PDB entry 8EVA | electron microscopy, 3.33 A resolution | chains A and B of the 4 polymer chains in the assembly

[Chain A (and B)]
Protein: Cyclic nucleotide-gated cation channel alpha-3
From: Homo sapiens
Notes: chain B of this document is another copy of the same molecule, construct and numbering; everything in this record applies to it too
Reference sequence: Q16281 (CNGA3_HUMAN); residues 151-694 here = UniProt positions 151-694
Sequence (552 residues; each row starts with the number of its first residue):
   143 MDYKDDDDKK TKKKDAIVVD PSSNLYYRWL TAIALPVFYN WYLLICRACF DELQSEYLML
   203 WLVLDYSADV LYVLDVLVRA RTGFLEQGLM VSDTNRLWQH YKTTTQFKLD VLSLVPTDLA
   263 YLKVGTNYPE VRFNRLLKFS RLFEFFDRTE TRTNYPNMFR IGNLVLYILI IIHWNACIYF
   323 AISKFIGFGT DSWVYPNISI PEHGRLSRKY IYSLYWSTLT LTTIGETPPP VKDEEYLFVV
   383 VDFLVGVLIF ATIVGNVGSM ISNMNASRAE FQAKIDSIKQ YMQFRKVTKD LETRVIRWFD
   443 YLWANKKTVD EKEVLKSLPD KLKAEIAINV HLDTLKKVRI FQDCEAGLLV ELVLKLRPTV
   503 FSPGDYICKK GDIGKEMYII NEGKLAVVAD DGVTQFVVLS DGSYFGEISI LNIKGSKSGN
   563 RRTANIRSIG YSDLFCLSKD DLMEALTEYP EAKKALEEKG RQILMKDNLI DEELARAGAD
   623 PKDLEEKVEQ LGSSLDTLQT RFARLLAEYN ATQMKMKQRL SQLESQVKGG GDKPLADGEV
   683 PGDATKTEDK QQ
Not modelled in the structure: 143-158, 261-267, 610-694 (chain B: 143-158, 259-269, 555-561, 612-694)
Differences from the reference sequence: initiating methionine (143); expression tag (144-150)
Covalently attached groups: N-acetylglucosamine (NAG) linked to Asn-339
Small-molecule neighbours: cyclic guanosine monophosphate (PCG): Cys-510, Val-529, Leu-541, Phe-547, Gly-548, Glu-549, Ile-550, Ser-551, Arg-563, Arg-564, Thr-565, Ala-566, Ile-568
UniProt features mapped onto this chain:
  - region: Thr-365 to Glu-368 (Selectivity filter)
  - binding site (3',5'-cyclic GMP): Gly-548, Glu-549, Ser-551, Arg-564, Thr-565, Asp-609
  - site (Central gate): Phe-392, Val-396
  - glycosylation: Asn-339 (N-linked (GalNAc...) asparagine)
From the paper describing this entry:
  - conformationally variable residues (side-chain flip): Phe-392

[How chain A and chain B interact]
Contacting residue pairs - 63 pairs, chain A then chain B:
  Leu-311(A) / Leu-386(B)  hydrophobic
  Arg-347(A) / Asp-375(B)  salt bridge
  Ser-349(A) / Asp-375(B)
  Arg-350(A) / Val-373(B)  hydrogen bond (side chain-backbone)
  Arg-350(A) / Asp-375(B)  salt bridge
  Arg-350(A) / Tyr-378(B)  hydrogen bond
  Ile-353(A) / Tyr-378(B)  hydrophobic
  Ile-353(A) / Leu-379(B)
  Tyr-354(A) / Tyr-378(B)
  Tyr-357(A) / Pro-372(B)
  Tyr-357(A) / Tyr-378(B)  hydrophobic
  Tyr-357(A) / Val-381(B)  hydrophobic
  Tyr-357(A) / Val-382(B)  hydrophobic
  Thr-360(A) / Val-382(B)
  Leu-361(A) / Phe-385(B)  hydrophobic
  Thr-364(A) / Val-389(B)
  Ile-366(A) / Thr-365(B)
  Ile-366(A) / Ile-366(B)
  Ile-366(A) / Phe-385(B)  hydrophobic
  Glu-368(A) / Gly-367(B)
  Phe-392(A) / Val-389(B)  hydrophobic
  Val-399(A) / Ala-393(B)  hydrophobic
  Ile-403(A) / Thr-394(B)
  Ile-403(A) / Asn-398(B)
  Arg-410(A) / Asp-289(B)  salt bridge
  Arg-410(A) / Glu-292(B)  salt bridge
  Ala-411(A) / Asn-405(B)
  Gln-414(A) / Glu-292(B)  hydrogen bond
  Gln-414(A) / Arg-302(B)
  Lys-416(A) / Ser-459(B)
  Asp-418(A) / Pro-298(B)
  Lys-421(A) / Thr-293(B)
  Lys-421(A) / Thr-295(B)  hydrogen bond (side chain-backbone)
  Met-424(A) / Ile-468(B)  hydrophobic
  Gln-425(A) / Asn-296(B)  hydrogen bond
  Leu-433(A) / Glu-467(B)
  Leu-433(A) / Ile-468(B)  hydrophobic
  Arg-436(A) / Glu-467(B)  salt bridge
  Val-437(A) / Leu-464(B)  hydrophobic
  Arg-439(A) / Asp-162(B)  salt bridge
  Arg-439(A) / Ser-164(B)  hydrogen bond
  Trp-440(A) / Pro-461(B)  hydrophobic
  Trp-440(A) / Lys-463(B)
  Trp-440(A) / Leu-464(B)  hydrophobic
  Asp-442(A) / Arg-290(B)  salt bridge
  Asp-442(A) / Thr-293(B)
  Val-502(A) / Lys-463(B)
  Phe-503(A) / Lys-463(B)
  Ser-504(A) / Lys-463(B)
  Asp-507(A) / Lys-463(B)
  Asp-507(A) / Glu-467(B)
  Ile-515(A) / Tyr-591(B)
  Glu-524(A) / Gln-229(B)
  Glu-524(A) / Gly-230(B)  hydrogen bond (side chain-backbone)
  Gly-525(A) / Gln-229(B)
  Lys-526(A) / Gln-229(B)
  Lys-526(A) / Leu-231(B)
  Asp-543(A) / Gln-229(B)
  Arg-563(A) / Tyr-591(B)  hydrogen bond
  Ile-571(A) / Leu-231(B)  hydrophobic
  Gly-572(A) / Gly-230(B)
  Gly-572(A) / Leu-231(B)
  Tyr-573(A) / Gly-230(B)  hydrogen bond (backbone-backbone)
Also at the interface, not in a pair above, chain A (57 interface residues in all): Val-307, Ile-310, Leu-356, Ile-395, Val-396, Gly-400, Ser-404, Asn-407, Ile-417, Ile-420, Tyr-423, Arg-427, Tyr-443, Trp-445, Ser-542
Also at the interface, not in a pair above, chain B (49 interface residues in all): Leu-227, Pro-371, Leu-390, Val-396, Gly-397, Ser-401, Val-456, Leu-457, Leu-460, Val-472, Glu-586, Glu-590

[In short]
The interface between chain A and chain B involves 57 residues on one side and 49 on the other, with 9
hydrogen bonds and 7 salt bridges. Among the polar pairs are Arg-347(A)/Asp-375(B), Arg-350(A)/Asp-375(B) and
Arg-410(A)/Asp-289(B). Bound to chain A: cyclic guanosine monophosphate. N-acetylglucosamine is covalently
linked to Asn-339(A). From the paper: conformational variability at Phe-392(A).
Both chains are Cyclic nucleotide-gated cation channel alpha-3 (Homo sapiens). Entry 8EVA (Cryo-EM structure
of cGMP bound truncated human CNGA3/CNGB3 channel in lipid nanodisc, transition state 2) was determined by
electron microscopy together with 8ETP, 8EU3, 8EUC, 8EV8, 8EV9, 8EVB and 8EVC from the same study.
